6DW1 - chains D and E of the 5 polymer chains in the assembly; structure by electron microscopy, 3.10 A resolution.

# Chain D
Protein: Gamma-aminobutyric acid receptor subunit gamma-2
Source organism: Rattus norvegicus
UniProt: P18508 (GBRG2_RAT); residues -37 to 428 here correspond to UniProt positions 1-466 (UniProt number = residue number + 38)
Chain sequence (490 residues; each row starts with the number of its first residue; numbers below 1 keep their minus sign (Met-37 is residue -37)):
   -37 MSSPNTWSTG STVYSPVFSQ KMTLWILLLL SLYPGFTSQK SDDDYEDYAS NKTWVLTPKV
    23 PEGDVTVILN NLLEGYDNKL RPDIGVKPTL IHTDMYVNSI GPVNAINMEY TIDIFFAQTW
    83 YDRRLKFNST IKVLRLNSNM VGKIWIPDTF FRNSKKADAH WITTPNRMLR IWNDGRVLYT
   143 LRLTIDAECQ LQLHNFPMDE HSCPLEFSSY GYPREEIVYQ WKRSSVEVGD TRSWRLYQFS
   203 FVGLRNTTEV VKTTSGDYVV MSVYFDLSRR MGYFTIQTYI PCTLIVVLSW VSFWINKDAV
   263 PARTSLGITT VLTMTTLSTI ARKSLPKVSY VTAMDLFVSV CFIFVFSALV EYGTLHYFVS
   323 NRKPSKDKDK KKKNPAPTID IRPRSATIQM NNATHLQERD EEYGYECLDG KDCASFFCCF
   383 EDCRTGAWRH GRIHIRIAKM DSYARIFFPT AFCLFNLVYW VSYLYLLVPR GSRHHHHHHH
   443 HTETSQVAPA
Unresolved in the structure: -37 to 24, 233-452
Disulfide bonds: Cys151-Cys165
Construct notes: expression tag (429-452)

# Chain E
Protein: Gamma-aminobutyric acid receptor subunit beta-1
Source organism: Rattus norvegicus
UniProt: P15431 (GBRB1_RAT); the construct has insertions or renumbered stretches relative to UniProt, so the offset changes along the chain: -24 to 308 = UniProt 1-333; 311-345 = UniProt 440-474
Chain sequence (384 residues; each row starts with the number of its first residue; numbers below 1 keep their minus sign (Met-24 is residue -24)):
   -24 MWTVQNRESL GLLSFPVMVA MVCCAHSSNE PSNMSYVKET VDRLLKGYDI RLRPDFGGPP
    36 VDVGMRIDVA SIDMVSEVNM DYTLTMYFQQ SWKDKRLSYS GIPLNLTLDN RVADQLWVPD
    96 TYFLNDKKSF VHGVTVKNRM IRLHPDGTVL YGLRITTTAA CMMDLRRYPL DEQNCTLEIE
   156 SYGYTTDDIE FYWNGGEGAV TGVNKIELPQ FSIVDYKMVS KKVEFTTGAY PRLSLSFRLK
   216 RNIGYFILQT YMPSTLITIL SWVSFWINYD ASAARVALGI TTVLTMTTIS THLRETLPKI
   276 PYVKAIDIYL MGCFVFVFLA LLEYAFVNYI FFGGTIPDLT DVNSIDKWSR MFFPITFSLF
   336 NVVYWLYYVH LVPRGSHHHH HHHH
Unresolved in the structure: -24 to 9, 218-359
Disulfide bonds: Cys136-Cys150
Covalently attached groups: N-acetylglucosamine (NAG) linked to Asn80; glycan linked to Asn149
Construct notes: linker (309-310); expression tag (346-359)
Small-molecule neighbours: gamma-amino-butanoic acid (ABU): Tyr97, Glu155, Ser156, Tyr157, Phe200, Thr202, Tyr205
Reported in the primary citation:
  - binding site for gamma-amino-butanoic acid: Tyr97, Glu155, Tyr157, Thr202, Tyr205
  - contacts within the chain: Tyr97-Glu155

# Interface between chain D and chain E
Pairs across the interface - 49 pairs, chain D then chain E:
  Asp39(D) with Lys13(E), salt bridge
  Asn40(D) with Asp84(E)
  Lys41(D) with Leu20(E); Leu83(E); Asp84(E), hydrogen bond (backbone-backbone); Val87(E); Gln90(E), hydrogen bond
  Leu42(D) with Lys13(E); Leu83(E), hydrophobic
  Asp110(D) with Val111(E); Lys112(E); Asn113(E), hydrogen bond
  Thr111(D) with Val109(E); Thr110(E), hydrogen bond (backbone-side chain)
  Phe112(D) with Tyr62(E); Val109(E), hydrophobic; Asn113(E); Arg129(E)
  Phe113(D) with Val109(E); Arg129(E)
  Arg114(D) with Tyr62(E); Arg129(E), hydrogen bond (backbone-side chain)
  Ser116(D) with Val109(E); Arg129(E), hydrogen bond (backbone-side chain)
  Lys117(D) with Asp48(E), salt bridge; His107(E)
  Ala119(D) with Gly108(E); Val109(E)
  Arg129(D) with Thr110(E)
  Leu143(D) with Thr110(E)
  Leu145(D) with Val109(E)
  Glu150(D) with Asp48(E)
  Tyr172(D) with Arg114(E); Met115(E), hydrophobic; Gly127(E); Leu128(E), hydrogen bond (side chain-backbone); Arg129(E)
  Gly173(D) with Thr82(E); Met115(E); Arg117(E), hydrogen bond (backbone-side chain)
  Tyr174(D) with Thr82(E), hydrogen bond (side chain-backbone); Leu83(E)
  Pro175(D) with Arg117(E)
  Glu178(D) with Asn80(E); Thr82(E), hydrogen bond
  Thr216(D) with Arg41(E)
  Ser217(D) with Met115(E), hydrogen bond; Arg117(E), hydrogen bond (backbone-side chain)
  Tyr220(D) with Arg117(E), hydrogen bond
Other interface residues (no listed pair), chain D (27 interface residues in all): Gly37, Ile46, Gly47
Other interface residues (no listed pair), chain E (29 interface residues in all): Val16, Phe63, Leu79, Asn85, Phe105
From the paper, about this interface:
  - residue pairs: Tyr220(D)-Arg117(E) (hydrogen bond)

# Summary
27 residues of chain D face 29 of chain E across their interface; the contacts include 13 hydrogen bonds and 2
salt bridges. Polar contacts include Asp39(D)-Lys13(E), Lys117(D)-Asp48(E) and Lys41(D)-Gln90(E). The authors
report a hydrogen bond between Tyr220(D) and Arg117(E). From the paper: a binding site for
gamma-amino-butanoic acid at Tyr97(E), Glu155(E) and Tyr157(E) among others; contacts within the chain
involving Tyr97(E) and Glu155(E).
Chain D is Gamma-aminobutyric acid receptor subunit gamma-2 and chain E is Gamma-aminobutyric acid receptor
subunit beta-1, both from Rattus norvegicus; the structure, Cryo-EM structure of the benzodiazepine-sensitive
alpha1beta1gamma2S tri-heteromeric GABAA receptor in complex with GABA (ECD map), was determined by electron
microscopy together with 6DW0 from the same study.
